7W3Y - chains A and B of the 4 polymer chains in the assembly; structure by electron microscopy, 3.00 A resolution.

[Chain A (and B)]
Name: Isoform 2 of Potassium voltage-gated channel subfamily D member 3
From: Homo sapiens
Notes: chain B of this document is another copy of the same molecule, construct and numbering; everything in this record applies to it too
Reference sequence: Q9UK17 (KCND3_HUMAN), isoform Q9UK17-2; residues 1-636 here = UniProt positions 1-636
Amino-acid sequence (652 residues; row label = number of the first residue in the row):
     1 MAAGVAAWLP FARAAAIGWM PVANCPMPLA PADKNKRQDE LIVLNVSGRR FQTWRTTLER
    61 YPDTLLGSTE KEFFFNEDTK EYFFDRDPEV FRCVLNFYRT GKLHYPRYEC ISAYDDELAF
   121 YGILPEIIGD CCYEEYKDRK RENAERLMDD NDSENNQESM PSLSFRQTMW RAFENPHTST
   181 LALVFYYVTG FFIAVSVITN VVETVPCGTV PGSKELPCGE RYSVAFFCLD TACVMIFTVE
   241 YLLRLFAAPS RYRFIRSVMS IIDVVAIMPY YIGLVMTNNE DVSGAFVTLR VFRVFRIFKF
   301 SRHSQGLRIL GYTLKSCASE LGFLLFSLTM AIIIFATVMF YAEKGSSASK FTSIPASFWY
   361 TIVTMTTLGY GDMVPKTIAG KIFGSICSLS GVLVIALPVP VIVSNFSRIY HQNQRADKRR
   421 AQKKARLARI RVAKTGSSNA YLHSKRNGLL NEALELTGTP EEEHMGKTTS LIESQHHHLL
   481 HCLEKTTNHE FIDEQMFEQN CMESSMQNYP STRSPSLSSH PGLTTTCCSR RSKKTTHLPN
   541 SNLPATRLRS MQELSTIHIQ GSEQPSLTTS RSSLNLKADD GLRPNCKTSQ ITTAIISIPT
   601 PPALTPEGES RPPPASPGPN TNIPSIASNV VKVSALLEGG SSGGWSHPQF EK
Disordered / not traced: 1-39, 149-162, 427-652
Construct notes: expression tag (637-652)
UniProt features mapped onto this chain:
  - region: Ala6 to Pro21 (Interaction with KCNIP1 and KCNIP2), Glu70 to Asp78 (Interaction with KCNIP1), Ser470 to Thr487 (Interaction with KCNIP1 and KCNIP2), Ile472 to Thr487 (Mediates dendritic targeting)
  - motif: Thr367 to Asp372 (Selectivity filter)
  - binding site (Zn(2+)): His104, Cys110, Cys131, Cys132
  - binding site (K(+)): Thr367, Leu368, Gly369, Tyr370
  - modified residue: Ser153 (Phosphoserine), Thr459 (Phosphothreonine)
  - natural variant: Val94 (V94M: In a colorectal cancer sample), Phe227 (deletion: In SCA19), Val338 (V338E: In SCA19), Gly345 (G345V: In SCA19), Thr352 (T352P: In SCA19), Met373 (M373I: In SCA19; uncertain significance), Thr377 (T377M: In SCA19), Gly384 (G384S: In SCA19), Ser390 (S390N: In SCA19; uncertain significance), Val392 (V392I: In BRGDA9; uncertain significance), Leu450 (L450F: In BRGDA9; uncertain significance)

[Chain A / chain B interface]
Pairs across the interface (85):
  Asn45(A) with Arg50(B)
  Ser47(A) with Arg50(B); Phe51(B); Gln52(B); Leu95(B); Arg99(B), hydrogen bond
  Gly48(A) with Arg50(B), hydrogen bond (backbone-side chain)
  Arg49(A) with Arg50(B)
  Phe83(A) with Leu41(B), hydrophobic; Gln52(B)
  Asp85(A) with Gln52(B); Thr53(B); Trp54(B); Arg99(B), hydrogen bond (backbone-side chain)
  Arg86(A) with Arg99(B), hydrogen bond (backbone-side chain)
  Asp87(A) with Arg92(B), salt bridge; Asn96(B); Arg99(B)
  Pro88(A) with Phe51(B), hydrophobic
  Glu89(A) with Arg49(B), salt bridge; Glu89(B); Arg92(B), salt bridge
  Tyr108(A) with Arg107(B), hydrogen bond (backbone-side chain); Tyr108(B), hydrophobic
  Cys110(A) with His104(B), hydrogen bond; Arg107(B); Cys131(B); Cys132(B), hydrophobic
  Ser112(A) with His104(B); Cys131(B)
  Ala113(A) with His104(B)
  Asp116(A) with Thr100(B)
  Asn143(A) with Cys131(B)
  Arg146(A) with Asp130(B), hydrogen bond (side chain-backbone); Cys131(B), hydrogen bond (side chain-backbone); Glu134(B), salt bridge
  Leu147(A) with Asp130(B)
  Val201(A) with Ile333(B), hydrophobic
  Thr204(A) with Phe340(B); Tyr341(B); Ser353(B), hydrogen bond (backbone-side chain); Ile354(B)
  Val205(A) with Ser353(B); Pro355(B), hydrophobic
  Pro206(A) with Ser353(B)
  Arg290(A) with Tyr341(B)
  Val291(A) with Tyr341(B), hydrophobic
  Val294(A) with Thr337(B)
  Ile297(A) with Met330(B); Ile334(B), hydrophobic
  Phe298(A) with Ile334(B), hydrophobic
  Phe300(A) with Phe326(B), hydrophobic
  Gly306(A) with Phe323(B)
  Leu307(A) with Phe323(B), hydrophobic; Phe326(B), hydrophobic; Met330(B), hydrophobic
  Leu310(A) with Leu397(B), hydrophobic
  Leu328(A) with Leu389(B), hydrophobic
  Trp359(A) with Pro375(B), hydrophobic; Lys381(B); Ser385(B)
  Ile362(A) with Ser385(B)
  Thr366(A) with Thr367(B); Ser388(B)
  Thr367(A) with Thr367(B)
  Leu368(A) with Thr364(B); Thr367(B); Leu368(B); Gly369(B)
  Gly369(A) with Gly369(B)
  Tyr370(A) with Tyr360(B), hydrogen bond; Thr364(B), hydrogen bond; Gly369(B); Tyr370(B); Gly371(B); Val374(B), hydrophobic
  Ile395(A) with Leu389(B), hydrophobic
  Ile402(A) with Leu393(B), hydrophobic
  Val403(A) with Ala396(B)
  Phe406(A) with Phe323(B), hydrophobic
  Tyr410(A) with Ser319(B); Glu320(B)
  Arg419(A) with Asp130(B), salt bridge
  Gln422(A) with Tyr133(B)
  Arg426(A) with Glu126(B), salt bridge
Interface residues without a listed pair, chain A (58 interface residues in all): Arg50, Glu109, Val197, Asn200, Glu203, Val287, Ser304, Asp372, Val399, Arg415, Lys423
Interface residues without a listed pair, chain B (56 interface residues in all): Thr352, Phe358, Val363, Met373, Pro400

[In short]
The interface between chain A and chain B involves 58 residues on one side and 56 on the other, with 11
hydrogen bonds and 6 salt bridges. Among the polar pairs are Asp87(A)-Arg92(B), Glu89(A)-Arg49(B) and
Glu89(A)-Arg92(B).
Both chains are Isoform 2 of Potassium voltage-gated channel subfamily D member 3 (Homo sapiens). Entry 7W3Y
(CryoEM structure of human Kv4.3) was determined by electron microscopy (same publication as 7W6N and 7W6S).
